6ERP - chains C and A of the 5 polymer chains in the assembly; structure by X-ray diffraction, 4.50 A resolution (low resolution: residue-level contacts below are approximate; hydrogen-bond / salt-bridge calls are withheld).

== Chain C ==
Molecule: Transcription factor A, mitochondrial
From: Homo sapiens
UniProt: Q00059 (TFAM_HUMAN); residue numbers follow UniProt; this construct covers 43-245
Chain sequence (205 residues; numbered 41 to 245; the number before each row is that of its first residue):
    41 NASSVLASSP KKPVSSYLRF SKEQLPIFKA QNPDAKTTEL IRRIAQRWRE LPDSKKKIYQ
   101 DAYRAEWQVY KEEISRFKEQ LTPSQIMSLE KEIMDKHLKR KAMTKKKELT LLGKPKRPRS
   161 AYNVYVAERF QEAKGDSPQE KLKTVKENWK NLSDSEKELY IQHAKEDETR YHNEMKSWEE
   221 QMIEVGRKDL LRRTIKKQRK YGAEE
Unresolved in the structure: 41-42, 235-245
Construct notes: expression tag (41-42); conflict Ser49 (Cys in Q00059)
Curated features (UniProtKB/Swiss-Prot):
  - DNA-binding region: Pro50 to Lys118 (HMG box 1), Pro155 to Glu219 (HMG box 2)
  - site (Intercalates between bases and promotes DNA bending): Leu58, Leu182
  - modified residue: Ser55 (Phosphoserine), Ser56 (Phosphoserine), Ser61 (Phosphoserine), Thr122 (Phosphothreonine), Ser160 (Phosphoserine), Ser193 (Phosphoserine), Ser195 (Phosphoserine)
  - natural variant: Pro178 (P178L: In MTDPS15)
  - mutagenesis: Thr77 (T77A: Moderate reduction in DNA bending), Tyr162 (Y162A: Moderate reduction in DNA bending)

== Chain A ==
Molecule: DNA-directed RNA polymerase, mitochondrial
From: Homo sapiens
Notes: EC 2.7.7.6
UniProt: O00411 (RPOM_HUMAN); residues 105-1230 here = UniProt positions 105-1230
Chain sequence (1128 residues; row label = number of the first residue in the row):
   103 NARKVQMGAK DATPVPCGRW AKILEKDKRT QQMRMQRLKA KLQMPFQSGE FKALTRRLQV
   163 EPRLLSKQMA GCLEDCTRQA PESPWEEQLA RLLQEAPGKL SLDVEQAPSG QHSQAQLSGQ
   223 QQRLLAFFKC CLLTDQLPLA HHLLVVHHGQ RQKRKLLTLD MYNAVMLGWA RQGAFKELVY
   283 VLFMVKDAGL TPDLLSYAAA LQCMGRQDQD AGTIERCLEQ MSQEGLKLQA LFTAVLLSEE
   343 DRATVLKAVH KVKPTFSLPP QLPPPVNTSK LLRDVYAKDG RVSYPKLHLP LKTLQCLFEK
   403 QLHMELASRV CVVSVEKPTL PSKEVKHARK TLKTLRDQWE KALCRALRET KNRLEREVYE
   463 GRFSLYPFLC LLDEREVVRM LLQVLQALPA QGESFTTLAR ELSARTFSRH VVQRQRVSGQ
   523 VQALQNHYRK YLCLLASDAE VPEPCLPRQY WEALGAPEAL REQPWPLPVQ MELGKLLAEM
   583 LVQATQMPCS LDKPHRSSRL VPVLYHVYSF RNVQQIGILK PHPAYVQLLE KAAEPTLTFE
   643 AVDVPMLCPP LPWTSPHSGA FLLSPTKLMR TVEGATQHQE LLETCPPTAL HGALDALTQL
   703 GNCAWRVNGR VLDLVLQLFQ AKGCPQLGVP APPSEAPQPP EAHLPHSAAP ARKAELRREL
   763 AHCQKVAREM HSLRAEALYR LSLAQHLRDR VFWLPHNMDF RGRTYPCPPH FNHLGSDVAR
   823 ALLEFAQGRP LGPHGLDWLK IHLVNLTGLK KREPLRKRLA FAEEVMDDIL DSADQPLTGR
   883 KWWMGAEEPW QTLACCMEVA NAVRASDPAA YVSHLPVHQD GSCNGLQHYA ALGRDSVGAA
   943 SVNLEPSDVP QDVYSGVAAQ VEVFRRQDAQ RGMRVAQVLE GFITRKVVKQ TVMTVVYGVT
  1003 RYGGRLQIEK RLRELSDFPQ EFVWEASHYL VRQVFKSLQE MFSGTRAIQH WLTESARLIS
  1063 HMGSVVEWVT PLGVPVIQPY RLDSKVKQIG GGIQSITYTH NGDISRKPNT RKQKNGFPPN
  1123 FIHSLDSSHM MLTALHCYRK GLTFVSVHDC YWTHAADVSV MNQVCREQFV RLHSEPILQD
  1183 LSRFLVKRFC SEPQKILEAS QLKETLQAVP KPGAFDLEQV KRSTYFFS
Unresolved in the structure: 103-121, 147-217, 595-597, 740-760, 1094-1096
Construct notes: expression tag (103-104); engineered mutation Ala555 (Glu in O00411)
Curated features (UniProtKB/Swiss-Prot):
  - active site: Asp922, Lys991, Asp1151
  - natural variant: Gln149 to Ser1230 (deletion: In COXPD55), His250 (H250D: In COXPD55), Ala555 (E555A: this construct carries the variant), Pro566 (P566S: In COXPD55), Ser611 (S611F: In COXPD55), Phe641 (F641L: In COXPD55), Pro742 to Pro747 (deletion: In COXPD55), Pro810 (P810S: In COXPD55; uncertain significance), Asp870 (D870N: In COXPD55; uncertain significance), Cys925 to Ser1230 (deletion: In COXPD55), Arg1013 (R1013C: In COXPD55), Ser1193 (S1193F: In COXPD55)
Reported in the primary citation:
  - binding site for Template DNA: Gln252 to Lys255
  - mutagenesis - R601E: decreased catalytic activity

== Interface between chain C and chain A ==
Pairs across the interface - 11 pairs, chain C then chain A:
  Leu151(C) - Lys143(A)
  Leu152(C) - Lys143(A)
  Gly153(C) - Arg136(A)
  Lys154(C) - Arg136(A)
  Arg159(C) - Asp129(A)
  Val164(C) - Trp122(A)
  Ala167(C) - Trp122(A)
  Glu168(C) - Trp122(A)
  Arg210(C) - Gln133(A)
  Glu214(C) - Gln133(A)
  Gln221(C) - Leu140(A)
Also at the interface, not in a pair above, chain C (17 interface residues in all): Pro155, Lys156, His203, Val225, Gly226, Lys228
Also at the interface, not in a pair above, chain A (10 interface residues in all): Ile125, Met137, Glu457, Tyr461
Interface features reported in the paper:
  - interface residues, chain A: Trp122(A), Ala444(A)

== Overview ==
The interface between chain C and chain A involves 17 residues on one side and 10 on the other. Curated
annotation (UniProt) lists a DNA-binding region and 2 mutagenesis sites on chain C; 3 active-site residues on
chain A. The paper reports a binding site for Template DNA at Gln252(A); R601E of chain A reduces catalytic
activity.
Chain C is Transcription factor A, mitochondrial and chain A is DNA-directed RNA polymerase, mitochondrial,
both from Homo sapiens; the structure, Structure of the human mitochondrial transcription initiation complex
at the LSP promoter, was determined by X-ray diffraction together with 6ERO and 6ERQ from the same study.
